PDB entry 8FNJ | electron microscopy, 2.40 A resolution | chains A and F of the 12 polymer chains in the assembly

Chain A:
Molecule: Lamina-associated polypeptide 2, isoforms beta/gamma, Integrase
From: Homo sapiens
Notes: EC 2.7.7.-, 3.1.-.-
UniProt: chimeric construct of P42167, P12497: residues -55 to -3 from P42167 (LAP2B_HUMAN) positions 48-100 (UniProt number = residue number + 103); residues 1-288 from P12497 positions 1148-1435 (UniProt number = residue number + 1147)
Chain sequence (364 residues; row label = number of the first residue in the row; numbers below 1 keep their minus sign (Gly-75 is residue -75)):
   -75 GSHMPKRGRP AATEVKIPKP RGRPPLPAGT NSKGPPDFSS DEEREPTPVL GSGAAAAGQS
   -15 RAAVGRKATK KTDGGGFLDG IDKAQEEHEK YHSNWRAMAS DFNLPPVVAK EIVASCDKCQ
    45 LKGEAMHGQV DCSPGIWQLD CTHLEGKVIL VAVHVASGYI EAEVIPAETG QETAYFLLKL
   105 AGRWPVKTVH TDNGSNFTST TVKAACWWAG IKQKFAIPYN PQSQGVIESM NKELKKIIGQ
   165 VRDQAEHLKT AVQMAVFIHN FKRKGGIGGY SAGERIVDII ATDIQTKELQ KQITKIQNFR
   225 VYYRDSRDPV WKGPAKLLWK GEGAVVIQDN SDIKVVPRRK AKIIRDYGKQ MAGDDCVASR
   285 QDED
Not modelled in the structure: -75 to 0, 229-235, 269-288
Sequence notes: expression tag (-75 to -56); conflict Gly-54 (Asn49 in P42167), Gln-17 (Arg86 in P42167); linker (-2 to 0); engineered mutation Lys138 (Glu1285 in P12497), Ala140 (Gly1287 in P12497)
Ion coordination: Zn2+: His12, His16, Cys40, Cys43; Mg2+ site 1: Asp64, Asp116 (together with Dolutegravir); Mg2+ site 2: Asp64, Glu152 (together with Dolutegravir)
Small-molecule neighbours: Dolutegravir (DLU; (4R,12aS)-N-(2,4-difluorobenzyl)-7-hydroxy-4-methyl-6,8-dioxo-3,4,6,8,12,12a-hexahydro-2H-pyrido[1',2':4,5]pyrazino[2,1-b][1,3]oxazine-9-carboxamide): Asp64, Cys65, Asp116, Asn117, Gly118, Tyr143, Pro145, Gln146, Glu152
Curated features (UniProtKB/Swiss-Prot):
  - modified residue: Thr-46 (Phosphothreonine), Ser-44 (Phosphoserine), Ser-37 (Phosphoserine), Ser-36 (Phosphoserine), Thr-29 (Phosphothreonine), Ser-24 (Phosphoserine), Arg-15 (Omega-N-methylarginine)
  - zinc finger: Asp3 to Gln44 (Integrase-type)
  - DNA-binding region: Phe223 to Asp270 (Integrase-type)
  - binding site (Zn(2+)): His12, His16, Cys40, Cys43
  - binding site (Mg(2+)): Asp64, Asp116, Glu152
What the authors report for this chain:
  - conformationally variable residues (side-chain flip): Gln148
  - catalytic residues: Glu152 (citing earlier work)
  - mutagenesis - G140A (3- to 5-fold), Q148H (5- to 10-fold), Q148K (5- to 10-fold), Q148R (5- to 10-fold): decreased catalytic activity
  - mutagenesis - E138K/G140A/Q148K (1.0 kcal/mol): decreased binding to Dolutegravir (from molecular simulation)
  - mutagenesis - E138K: unchanged catalytic activity
  - mutagenesis - E138K/G140A/Q148K (1.0 kcal/mol): decreased binding to DTG (from molecular simulation)

Chain F:
Molecule: 25-nt DNA strand
Sequence (25 nucleotides; each row starts with the number of its first residue; numbers below 1 keep their minus sign (DA-3 is residue -3)):
    -3 AGCGTGGGCG GGAAAATCTC TAGCA
Not modelled in the structure: -3 to 4

Interface between chain A and chain F:
Pairs across the interface (11):
  Thr66(A) - DA21(F)  hydrogen bond to the phosphate
  His67(A) - DA21(F)  base contact
  Glu152(A) - DC20(F)  sugar contact
  Ser153(A) - DG19(F)  hydrogen bond to the base
  Ser153(A) - DC20(F)  base contact
  Asn155(A) - DC20(F)  phosphate contact
  Asn155(A) - DA21(F)  phosphate contact
  Lys156(A) - DA18(F)  hydrogen bond to the base
  Lys156(A) - DG19(F)  hydrogen bond to the sugar
  Lys156(A) - DC20(F)  sugar contact
  Lys159(A) - DA21(F)  salt bridge to the phosphate
Other interface residues (no listed pair), chain A (8 interface residues in all): Cys65

Summary:
8 residues of chain A face 4 of chain F across their interface; the contacts include 4 hydrogen bonds and 1
salt bridge. Among the polar pairs are Ser153(A)-DG19(F), Lys156(A)-DA18(F) and Lys156(A)-DG19(F). The paper
reports the catalytic residue Glu152(A); G140A, Q148H and Q148K of chain A, among others, reduce catalytic
activity; 6 substitutions were tested in all.
Here chain A is Lamina-associated polypeptide 2, isoforms beta/gamma, Integrase (Homo sapiens) and chain F is
a 25-nt DNA strand. Entry 8FNJ (Structure of E138K/G140A HIV-1 intasome with Dolutegravir bound) was
determined by electron microscopy, deposited together with 8FND, 8FNG, 8FNH, 8FNL, 8FNM, 8FNO, 8FNP and 8FNQ.
